1MCF - chains B and P of the 3 polymer chains in the assembly; structure by X-ray diffraction, 2.70 A resolution.

== Chain B ==
Name: Immunoglobulin lambda-1 light chain
Organism: Homo sapiens
Reference sequence: P0DOX8 (IGL1_HUMAN); residues 2-216 here = UniProt positions 2-216
Amino-acid sequence (216 residues; numbered 1 to 216; the number before each row is that of its first residue):
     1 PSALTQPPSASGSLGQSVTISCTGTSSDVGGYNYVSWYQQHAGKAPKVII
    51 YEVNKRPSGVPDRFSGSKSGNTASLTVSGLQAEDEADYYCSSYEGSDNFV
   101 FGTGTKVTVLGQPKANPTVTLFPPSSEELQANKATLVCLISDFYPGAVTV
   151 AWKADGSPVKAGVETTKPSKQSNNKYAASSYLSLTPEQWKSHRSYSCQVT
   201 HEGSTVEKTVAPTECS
Cystine bridges: C22-C90, C138-C197
Construct notes: expression tag (1)

== Chain P ==
Name: Peptide N-acetyl-L-gln-D-phe-L-his-D-pro-B-ala-B-ala-oh
Amino-acid sequence (7 residues; numbered 0 to 6; the number before each row is that of its first residue; numbering starts at 0):
     0 XQFHPXX
Modified residues: ACE (acetyl group) at position 0, BAL (beta-alanine) at position 5, BAL (beta-alanine) at position 6; F2 (D-phenylalanine; DPN); P4 (D-proline; DPR)

== Interface between chain B and chain P ==
Pairs across the interface (12; chain B residue first):
  Y34(B) - F2(P)  hydrogen bond (side chain-backbone)
  Y34(B) - P4(P)  hydrogen bond (side chain-backbone)
  Y34(B) - BAL_5(P)  hydrogen bond (side chain-backbone)
  S36(B) - F2(P)
  Y38(B) - ACE_0(P)
  Y38(B) - Q1(P)
  V48(B) - F2(P)
  Y51(B) - F2(P)
  S91(B) - ACE_0(P)
  F99(B) - ACE_0(P)
  F99(B) - Q1(P)
  F101(B) - ACE_0(P)
Also at the interface, not in a pair above, chain P (6 interface residues in all): H3

== Summary ==
8 residues of chain B and 6 residues of chain P are in contact, with 3 hydrogen bonds. Among the polar pairs
are Y34(B)-F2(P), Y34(B)-P4(P) and Y34(B)-BAL_5(P).
Chain B is Immunoglobulin lambda-1 light chain (Homo sapiens) and chain P is Peptide
N-acetyl-L-gln-D-phe-L-his-D-pro-B-ala-B-ala-oh; the structure, Principles and pitfalls in designing site
directed peptide ligands, was determined by X-ray diffraction (same publication as 1MCB, 1MCC, 1MCD, 1MCE,
1MCH, 1MCI and 4 further entries).
